3ZKX - chains A and B of the 3 polymer chains in the assembly; structure by X-ray diffraction, 2.37 A resolution.

Chain A:
Name: Beta-secretase 2
Organism: Homo sapiens
Notes: EC 3.4.23.45; fragment: extracellular, residues 75-460
UniProtKB: Q9Y5Z0 (BACE2_HUMAN); residues 13-398 here correspond to UniProt positions 75-460 (UniProt number = residue number + 62)
Chain sequence (386 residues; numbered 13 to 398; the number before each row is that of its first residue):
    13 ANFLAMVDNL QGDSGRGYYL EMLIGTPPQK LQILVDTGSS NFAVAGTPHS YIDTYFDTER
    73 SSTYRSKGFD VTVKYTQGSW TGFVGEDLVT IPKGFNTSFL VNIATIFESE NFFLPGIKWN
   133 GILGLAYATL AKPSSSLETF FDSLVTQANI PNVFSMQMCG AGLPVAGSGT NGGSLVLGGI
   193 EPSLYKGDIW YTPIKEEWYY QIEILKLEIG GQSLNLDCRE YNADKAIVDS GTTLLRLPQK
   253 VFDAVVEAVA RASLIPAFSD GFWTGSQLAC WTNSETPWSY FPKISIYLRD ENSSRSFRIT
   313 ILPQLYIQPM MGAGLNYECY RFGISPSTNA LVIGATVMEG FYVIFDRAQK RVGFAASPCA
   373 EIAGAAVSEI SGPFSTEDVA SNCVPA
Not modelled in the structure: 13-15, 176-183, 323-326, 398
Cystine bridges: Cys-171/Cys-371, Cys-230/Cys-395, Cys-282/Cys-331
Construct notes: engineered mutation Ala-269 (Glu1195 in Q9Y5Z0)
Curated features (UniProtKB/Swiss-Prot):
  - active site: Asp-48, Asp-241
  - glycosylation (N-linked (GlcNAc...) asparagine): Asn-108, Asn-304

Chain B:
Name: XA4813
Organism: Lama glama
Chain sequence (122 residues; each row starts with the number of its first residue):
   160 QVQLQESGGG LVQPGGSLRL SCAASGFTFS SAIMTWVRQA PGKGREWVST IGSDGSITTY
   220 ADSVKGRFTI SRDNARNTLY LQMNSLKPED TAVYYCTSAG RRGPGTQVTV SSHHHHHHEP
   280 EA
Not modelled in the structure: 271-281
Cystine bridges: Cys-181/Cys-255

Interface between chain A and chain B:
Pairs across the interface - 29 pairs, chain A then chain B:
  Thr-75(A) / Ile-216(B)
  Arg-77(A) / Asp-213(B)  salt bridge
  Arg-77(A) / Ser-215(B)  hydrogen bond
  Arg-77(A) / Ile-216(B)
  Lys-79(A) / Ser-190(B)  hydrogen bond (side chain-backbone)
  Glu-98(A) / Ile-192(B)
  Glu-98(A) / Gly-211(B)
  Glu-98(A) / Ser-212(B)  hydrogen bond
  Leu-100(A) / Thr-218(B)
  Leu-112(A) / Ile-192(B)
  Leu-112(A) / Thr-209(B)
  Leu-112(A) / Gly-211(B)
  Val-113(A) / Ile-192(B)
  Asn-114(A) / Ile-192(B)
  Ser-147(A) / Ala-258(B)
  Ser-147(A) / Arg-260(B)  hydrogen bond (backbone-side chain)
  Ser-148(A) / Ala-258(B)
  Glu-150(A) / Ser-257(B)
  Glu-150(A) / Ala-258(B)  hydrogen bond (side chain-backbone)
  Val-157(A) / Arg-204(B)  hydrogen bond (backbone-side chain)
  Thr-158(A) / Thr-194(B)
  Thr-158(A) / Trp-206(B)
  Thr-158(A) / Thr-256(B)
  Gln-159(A) / Trp-206(B)
  Gln-159(A) / Thr-209(B)
  Asn-161(A) / Arg-204(B)
  Asn-161(A) / Glu-205(B)
  Asn-161(A) / Trp-206(B)  hydrogen bond (side chain-backbone)
  Ile-162(A) / Arg-204(B)  hydrogen bond (backbone-side chain)
Other interface residues (no listed pair), chain A (20 interface residues in all): Phe-81, Ala-140, Asp-154, Pro-163
Other interface residues (no listed pair), chain B (23 interface residues in all): Val-161, Phe-186, Ala-191, Val-196, Ile-210, Gly-259

Overview:
20 residues of chain A face 23 of chain B across their interface, with 8 hydrogen bonds and 1 salt bridge.
Polar pairs include Arg-77(A)/Asp-213(B), Arg-77(A)/Ser-215(B) and Lys-79(A)/Ser-190(B). Curated annotation
(UniProt) lists active-site residues Asp-48(A) and Asp-241(A) on chain A.
Chain A is Beta-secretase 2 (Homo sapiens) and chain B is XA4813 (Lama glama); the structure, Ternary BACE2
xaperone complex, was determined by X-ray diffraction together with 3ZKM, 3ZKN, 3ZKS, 3ZL7, 4BEL and 4BFB from
the same study.
